Entry 4F09 (X-ray diffraction, 2.40 A resolution); this record covers chain A.

[Chain A]
Name: Tyrosine-protein kinase JAK2
Source organism: Homo sapiens
Notes: EC 2.7.10.2
UniProt: O60674 (JAK2_HUMAN); residues 833-1132 here = UniProt positions 833-1132
Chain sequence (302 residues; row label = number of the first residue in the row):
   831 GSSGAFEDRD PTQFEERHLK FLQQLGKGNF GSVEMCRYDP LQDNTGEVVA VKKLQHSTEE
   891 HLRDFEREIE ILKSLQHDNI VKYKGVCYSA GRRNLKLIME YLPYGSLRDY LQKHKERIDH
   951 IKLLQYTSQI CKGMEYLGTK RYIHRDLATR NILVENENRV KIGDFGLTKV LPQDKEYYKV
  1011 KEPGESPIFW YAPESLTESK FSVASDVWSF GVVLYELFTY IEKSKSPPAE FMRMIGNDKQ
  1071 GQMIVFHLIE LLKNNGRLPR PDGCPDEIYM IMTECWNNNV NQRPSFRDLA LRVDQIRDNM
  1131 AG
Unresolved in the structure: 831-842
Differences from the reference sequence: expression tag (831-832)
Modified residues: Tyr-1007 (o-phosphotyrosine; PTR); Tyr-1008 (o-phosphotyrosine; PTR)
Small-molecule neighbours: JAK (2-methyl-1-(piperidin-4-yl)-1,6-dihydroimidazo[4,5-d]pyrrolo[2,3-b]pyridine): Leu-855, Gly-856, Val-863, Ala-880, Val-911, Met-929, Glu-930, Tyr-931, Leu-932, Gly-935, Ser-936, Arg-980, Asn-981, Leu-983, Gly-993, Asp-994
Swiss-Prot annotation at these positions:
  - active site: Asp-976 (Proton acceptor)
  - binding site (ATP): Leu-855 to Val-863, Lys-882
  - modified residue (Phosphotyrosine): Tyr-868, Tyr-966, Tyr-972, Tyr-1007, Tyr-1008
  - mutagenesis: Lys-882 (K882E: Loss of ability to up-regulate potassium voltage-gated channel activity of KCNA3)

[In short]
Bound to chain A: compound JAK. Curated annotation (UniProt) lists active-site residue Asp-976, 10 ATP-binding
residues and one mutagenesis site.
Chain A is Tyrosine-protein kinase JAK2 (Homo sapiens); the structure, Discovery and Optimization of C-2
Methyl Imidazo-pyrrolopyridines as Potent and Orally Bioavailable JAK1 Inhibitors with Selectivity ..., was
determined by X-ray diffraction together with 4EHZ, 4EI4 and 4F08 from the same study.
